4H1U - chain A; structure by X-ray diffraction, 2.30 A resolution.

[Chain A]
Name: Dynamin-1-like protein
Source organism: Homo sapiens
Notes: EC 3.6.5.5; fragment: chimeric construct: /711-736
UniProt: O00429 (DNM1L_HUMAN); numbering as in UniProt; present here: 1-327, 711-736
Sequence (369 residues; row label = number of the first residue in the row; note: 375 numbers in that range are skipped by the numbering (no residue carries them; nothing is unmodelled there)):
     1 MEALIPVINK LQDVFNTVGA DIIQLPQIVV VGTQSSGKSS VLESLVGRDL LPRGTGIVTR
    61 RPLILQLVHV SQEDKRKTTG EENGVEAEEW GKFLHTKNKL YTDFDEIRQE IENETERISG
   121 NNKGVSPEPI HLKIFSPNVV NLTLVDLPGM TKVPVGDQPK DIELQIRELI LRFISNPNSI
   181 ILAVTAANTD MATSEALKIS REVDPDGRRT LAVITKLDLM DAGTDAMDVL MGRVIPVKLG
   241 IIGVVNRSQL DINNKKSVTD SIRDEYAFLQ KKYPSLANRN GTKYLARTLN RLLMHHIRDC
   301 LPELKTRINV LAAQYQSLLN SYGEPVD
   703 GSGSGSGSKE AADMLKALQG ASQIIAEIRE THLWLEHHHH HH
Unresolved in the structure: 734-744
Construct notes: linker (703-710); expression tag (737-744)
UniProt features mapped onto this chain:
  - region: Gly32 to Ser39 (G1 motif), Val58 to Arg60 (G2 motif), Asp146 to Gly149 (G3 motif), Thr215 to Asp218 (G4 motif), Val245 to Ser248 (G5 motif)
  - binding site (GTP): Gly32 to Ser40, Thr215 to Asp221, Asn246 to Gln249
  - modified residue: Met1 (N-acetylmethionine)
  - natural variant: Glu2 (E2A: In OPA5), Ser36 (S36G: In EMPF1), Ala192 (A192E: In OPA5)
  - mutagenesis: Gln34 (Q34A: Abolishes GTP hydrolysis), Lys38 (K38A: Loss of GTPase activity. Impairs mitochondrial division and induces changes in peroxisome morphology. No effect on oligomerization. Increase in sumoylation by SUMO3 ...), Ser39 (S39A: Abolishes GTP hydrolysis; S39I: Decreased localization to the perinuclear region; S39N: Reduces peroxisomal abundance), Val41 (V41F: Temperature-sensitive. Impairs mitochondrial division), Thr59 (T59A: Abolishes GTP hydrolysis. Impairs mitochondrial division. Reduces peroxisomal abundance), Asp146 (D146A: Abolishes GTP hydrolysis), Gly149 (G149A: Abolishes GTP hydrolysis), Asp190 (D190A: Unable to homooligomerize. Unable to associate with MIEF2 into filaments forming the tubular structures that wrap around the scission site), Lys216 (K216A: Abolishes GTP hydrolysis), Asp218 (D218A: Abolishes GTP hydrolysis), Asp221 (D221A: Unable to homooligomerize. Unable to associate with MIEF2 into filaments forming the tubular structures that wrap around the scission site), Gly281 (G281D: Temperature-sensitive. Impairs mitochondrial division), 1 further mutagenesis entry in UniProt
Residues lining bound ligands: citrate anion (FLC): Gln34, Ser35, Ser36, Gly37, Lys38, Ser39, Ser40, Arg53, Lys216, Arg247, Ser248
Reported in the primary citation:
  - contacts within the chain: Ser40-Arg53 (hydrogen bond), Glu43-Arg53
  - catalytic residues: Thr59, Gly149
  - mutagenesis - Q34A, K38A, S39A, T59A, D146A, G149A, K216A, D218A: abolished catalytic activity
  - mutagenesis - S35A (2-fold): increased catalytic activity
  - mutagenesis - S40A, E81A, E81A/E82A, N246A: decreased catalytic activity
  - mutagenesis - S35A, D190A: abolished catalytic activity on liposome

[Summary]
Ligands of chain A: citrate anion. Curated annotation (UniProt) lists 20 GTP-binding residues and 13
mutagenesis sites. From the paper: catalytic residues Thr59 and Gly149; Q34A, K38A and S39A, among others,
abolish catalytic activity; 14 substitutions were tested in all.
Chain A is Dynamin-1-like protein (Homo sapiens); the structure, Nucleotide-free human dynamin-1-like protein
GTPase-GED fusion, was determined by X-ray diffraction together with 4H1V from the same study.
